Entry 4MEY (X-ray diffraction, 3.95 A resolution); this record covers chains C and F of the 6 polymer chains in the assembly.

== Chain C ==
Name: DNA-directed RNA polymerase subunit beta
Source organism: Escherichia coli
Notes: EC 2.7.7.6
UniProtKB: P0A8V2 (RPOB_ECOLI); numbering as in UniProt (aligned over 1-1342)
Sequence (1342 residues; row label = number of the first residue in the row):
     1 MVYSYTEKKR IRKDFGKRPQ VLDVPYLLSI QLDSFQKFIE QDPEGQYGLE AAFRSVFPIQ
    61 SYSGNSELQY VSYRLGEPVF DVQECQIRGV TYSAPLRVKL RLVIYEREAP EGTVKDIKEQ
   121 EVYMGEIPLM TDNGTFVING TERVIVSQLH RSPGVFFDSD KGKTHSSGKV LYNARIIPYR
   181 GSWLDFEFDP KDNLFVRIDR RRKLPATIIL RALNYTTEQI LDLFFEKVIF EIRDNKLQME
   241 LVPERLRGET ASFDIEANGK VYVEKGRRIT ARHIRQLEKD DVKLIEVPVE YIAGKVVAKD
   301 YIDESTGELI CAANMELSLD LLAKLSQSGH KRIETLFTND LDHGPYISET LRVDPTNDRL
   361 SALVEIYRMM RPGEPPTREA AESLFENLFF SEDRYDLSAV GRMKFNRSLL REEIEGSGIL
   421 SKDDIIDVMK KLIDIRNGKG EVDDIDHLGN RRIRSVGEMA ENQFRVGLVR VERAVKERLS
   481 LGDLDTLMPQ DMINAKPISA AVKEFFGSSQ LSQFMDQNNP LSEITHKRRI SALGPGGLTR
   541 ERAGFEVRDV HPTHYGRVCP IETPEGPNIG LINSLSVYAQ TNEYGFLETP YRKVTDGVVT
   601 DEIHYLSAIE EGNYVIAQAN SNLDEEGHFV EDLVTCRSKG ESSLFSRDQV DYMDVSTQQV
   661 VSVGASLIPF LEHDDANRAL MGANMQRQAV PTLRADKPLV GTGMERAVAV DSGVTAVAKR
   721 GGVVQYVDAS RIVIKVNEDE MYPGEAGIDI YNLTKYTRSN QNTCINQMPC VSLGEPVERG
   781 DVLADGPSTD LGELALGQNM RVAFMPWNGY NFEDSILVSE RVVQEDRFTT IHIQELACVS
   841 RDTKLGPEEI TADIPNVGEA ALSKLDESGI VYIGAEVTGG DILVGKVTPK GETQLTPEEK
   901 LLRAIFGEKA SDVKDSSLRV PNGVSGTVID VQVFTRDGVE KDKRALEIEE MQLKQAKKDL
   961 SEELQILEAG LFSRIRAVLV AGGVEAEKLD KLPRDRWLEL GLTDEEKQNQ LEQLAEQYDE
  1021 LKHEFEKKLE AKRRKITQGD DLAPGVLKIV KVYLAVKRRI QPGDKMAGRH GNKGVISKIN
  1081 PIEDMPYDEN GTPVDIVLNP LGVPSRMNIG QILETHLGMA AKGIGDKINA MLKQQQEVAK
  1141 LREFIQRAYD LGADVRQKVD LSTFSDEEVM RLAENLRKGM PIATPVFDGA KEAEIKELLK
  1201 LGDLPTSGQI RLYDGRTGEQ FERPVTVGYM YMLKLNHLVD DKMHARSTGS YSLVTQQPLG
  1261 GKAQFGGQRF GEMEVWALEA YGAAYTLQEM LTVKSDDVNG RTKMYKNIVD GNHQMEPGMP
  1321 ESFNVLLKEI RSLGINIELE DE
Not modelled in the structure: 1-2
UniProt features mapped onto this chain:
  - modified residue (N6-acetyllysine): K1022, K1200
  - mutagenesis: I561 (I561S: Resistant to antibiotics salinamide A and B), I569 (I569S: Resistant to antibiotics salinamide A and B), A665 (A665E: Resistant to antibiotics salinamide A and B), D675 (D675A/G: Resistant to antibiotics salinamide A and B), N677 (N677H/K: Resistant to antibiotics salinamide A and B), L680 (L680M: Resistant to antibiotics salinamide A and B), E813 (E813K: Disrupts the enzyme's active center)

== Chain F ==
Name: RNA polymerase sigma factor RpoD
Source organism: Escherichia coli
UniProtKB: P00579 (RPOD_ECOLI); residues 1-613 here = UniProt positions 1-613
Sequence (613 residues; each row starts with the number of its first residue):
     1 MEQNPQSQLK LLVTRGKEQG YLTYAEVNDH LPEDIVDSDQ IEDIIQMIND MGIQVMEEAP
    61 DADDLMLAEN TADEDAAEAA AQVLSSVESE IGRTTDPVRM YMREMGTVEL LTREGEIDIA
   121 KRIEDGINQV QCSVAEYPEA ITYLLEQYDR VEAEEARLSD LITGFVDPNA EEDLAPTATH
   181 VGSELSQEDL DDDEDEDEED GDDDSADDDN SIDPELAREK FAELRAQYVV TRDTIKAKGR
   241 SHATAQEEIL KLSEVFKQFR LVPKQFDYLV NSMRVMMDRV RTQERLIMKL CVEQCKMPKK
   301 NFITLFTGNE TSDTWFNAAI AMNKPWSEKL HDVSEEVHRA LQKLQQIEEE TGLTIEQVKD
   361 INRRMSIGEA KARRAKKEMV EANLRLVISI AKKYTNRGLQ FLDLIQEGNI GLMKAVDKFE
   421 YRRGYKFSTY ATWWIRQAIT RSIADQARTI RIPVHMIETI NKLNRISRQM LQEMGREPTP
   481 EELAERMLMP EDKIRKVLKI AKEPISMETP IGDDEDSHLG DFIEDTTLEL PLDSATTESL
   541 RAATHDVLAG LTAREAKVLR MRFGIDMNTD YTLEEVGKQF DVTRERIRQI EAKALRKLRH
   601 PSRSEVLRSF LDD
Not modelled in the structure: 1-94, 108-113, 166-209, 238-241, 613
UniProt features mapped onto this chain:
  - DNA-binding region: L573 to A592 (H-T-H motif)
  - region: R584 to R599 (Interaction with anti-sigma factors)
  - motif: D403 to Q406 (Interaction with polymerase core subunit RpoC)
  - site: R562 (Interaction with anti-sigma factors)
  - mutagenesis: A553 (A553D: Disrupts the interaction with Escherichia phage lambda antitermination protein Q), R596 (R596D/E: 2-fold reduction in activation of class II Crp-dependent promoters)

== Chain C / chain F interface ==
Contacting residue pairs (39):
  P372(C) with R99(F)
  G373(C) with R99(F)
  Q490(C) with Q472(F)
  D491(C) with Q472(F)
  I493(C) with Q472(F)
  N856(C) with D612(F)
  P897(C) with F563(F)
  E898(C) with L540(F); R541(F); T544(F)
  K900(C) with F563(F)
  L901(C) with F563(F), hydrophobic
  L902(C) with L607(F)
  A904(C) with F563(F), hydrophobic; L595(F)
  I905(C) with L595(F), hydrophobic; L598(F), hydrophobic; R599(F), hydrogen bond (backbone-side chain)
  F906(C) with R608(F)
  E908(C) with L611(F)
  R936(C) with V497(F)
  Y1251(C) with E524(F); D525(F), hydrogen bond (backbone-backbone)
  S1252(C) with G520(F); D521(F); I523(F); D525(F)
  L1253(C) with I523(F), hydrogen bond (backbone-backbone); E524(F); D525(F)
  Q1256(C) with D525(F), hydrogen bond
  L1259(C) with D521(F); F522(F); I523(F); E524(F)
  T1302(C) with P531(F)
  Y1305(C) with P531(F), hydrophobic; L532(F); A535(F), hydrophobic
Interface residues without a listed pair, chain C (30 interface residues in all): Y123, N494, K496, E899, S1250, V1298, V1309
Interface residues without a listed pair, chain F (31 interface residues in all): R468, L471, G475, L528, L548, L559, G564, I565

== Overview ==
30 residues of chain C and 31 residues of chain F are in contact, with 4 hydrogen bonds. Polar contacts
include I905(C)-R599(F), Q1256(C)-D525(F) and Y1251(C)-D525(F). UniProt lists 7 mutagenesis sites on chain C;
2 mutagenesis sites on chain F.
Chain C is DNA-directed RNA polymerase subunit beta and chain F is RNA polymerase sigma factor RpoD, both from
Escherichia coli; the structure, Crystal structure of Escherichia coli RNA polymerase holoenzyme, was
determined by X-ray diffraction together with 4MEX from the same study.
